Entry 4V93 (electron microscopy, 8.10 A resolution (very low resolution: no residue pairs are listed; an interface is given only as per-side residue counts)); this record covers chains A2 and B0 of the 180 polymer chains in the assembly.

== Chain A2 ==
Protein: Extracellular globin-4
Source organism: Lumbricus terrestris
Reference sequence: P13579 (GLB4_LUMTE); residue numbers follow UniProt; this construct covers 5-151
Sequence (147 residues; each row starts with the number of its first residue):
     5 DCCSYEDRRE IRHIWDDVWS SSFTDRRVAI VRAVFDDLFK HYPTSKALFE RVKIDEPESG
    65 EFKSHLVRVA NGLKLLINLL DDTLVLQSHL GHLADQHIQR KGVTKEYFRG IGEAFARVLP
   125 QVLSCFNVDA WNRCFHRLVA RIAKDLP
Differences from the reference sequence: conflict Lys78 (Asp in P13579)
Swiss-Prot annotation at these positions:
  - binding site (heme b): His101

== Chain B0 ==
Protein: Hemoglobin chain D1
Source organism: Lumbricus terrestris
Reference sequence: O61233 (O61233_LUMTE); residues -10 to 147 here correspond to UniProt positions 1-158 (UniProt number = residue number + 11)
Sequence (158 residues; numbered -10 to 147; the number before each row is that of its first residue; numbers below 1 keep their minus sign (Met-10 is residue -10)):
   -10 MKVFVAVFLL AFATYVSAEC LVTESLKVKL QWASAFGHAH ERVAFGLELW RDIIDDHPEI
    50 KAPFSRVRGD NIYSPEFGAH SQRVLSGLDI TISMLDTPDM LAAQLAHLKV QHVERNLKPE
   110 FFDIFLKHLL HVLGDRLGTH FDFGAWHDCV DQIIDGIK
Not modelled in the structure: -10 to 7

== Chain A2 / chain B0 interface ==
At this resolution (8 A) residue pairs are not listed: 22 residues of chain A2 and 23 of chain B0 lie at the interface.

== Summary ==
Chain A2 and chain B0 form an interface of 22 and 23 residues respectively. UniProt lists heme b-binding
residue His101(A2) on chain A2.
Chain A2 is Extracellular globin-4 and chain B0 is Hemoglobin chain D1, both from Lumbricus terrestris; the
structure, Fitted coordinates for Lumbricus terrestris hemoglobin cryo-EM complex (EMD-2627), was determined
by electron microscopy.
